6LCT - chains A and B of the 6 polymer chains in the assembly; structure by X-ray diffraction, 2.55 A resolution.

== Chain A (and B) ==
Protein: NtMOC1
Source organism: Nicotiana tabacum
Notes: chain B of this document is another copy of the same molecule, construct and numbering; everything in this record applies to it too
Amino-acid sequence (169 residues; numbered 105 to 273; the number before each row is that of its first residue):
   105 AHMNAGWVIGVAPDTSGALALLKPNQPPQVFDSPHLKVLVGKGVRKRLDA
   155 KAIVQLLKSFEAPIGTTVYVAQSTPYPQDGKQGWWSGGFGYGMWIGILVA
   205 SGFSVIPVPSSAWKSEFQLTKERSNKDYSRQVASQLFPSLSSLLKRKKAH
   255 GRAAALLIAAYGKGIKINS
Disordered / not traced: 105, 222-229, 273 (chain B: 105-109, 269-273)

== Chain A / chain B interface ==
Residue-residue contacts (45):
  Ala154(A) - Val203(B)
  Lys155(A) - Val203(B)
  Val158(A) - Ala204(B)  hydrophobic
  Ser177(A) - Trp189(B)  hydrogen bond
  Pro179(A) - Trp189(B)
  Pro181(A) - Lys185(B)  hydrogen bond (backbone-side chain)
  Lys185(A) - Pro181(B)  hydrogen bond (side chain-backbone)
  Lys185(A) - Trp188(B)
  Trp188(A) - Lys185(B)
  Trp188(A) - Trp189(B)
  Trp189(A) - Ser177(B)  hydrogen bond
  Trp189(A) - Trp188(B)
  Trp189(A) - Gly191(B)
  Trp189(A) - Gly192(B)
  Trp189(A) - Tyr195(B)  hydrophobic
  Gly191(A) - Trp189(B)
  Gly192(A) - Trp189(B)
  Gly192(A) - Gly192(B)
  Gly192(A) - Phe193(B)
  Phe193(A) - Gly192(B)
  Phe193(A) - Phe193(B)
  Phe193(A) - Tyr195(B)  hydrophobic
  Phe193(A) - Gly196(B)
  Tyr195(A) - Trp189(B)  hydrophobic
  Tyr195(A) - Phe193(B)  hydrophobic
  Gly196(A) - Phe193(B)
  Gly196(A) - Gly196(B)
  Gly196(A) - Met197(B)
  Met197(A) - Gly196(B)
  Met197(A) - Met197(B)
  Met197(A) - Ile199(B)  hydrophobic
  Met197(A) - Gly200(B)
  Ile199(A) - Met197(B)  hydrophobic
  Gly200(A) - Met197(B)
  Gly200(A) - Gly200(B)
  Gly200(A) - Ile201(B)
  Ile201(A) - Gly200(B)
  Ile201(A) - Ala204(B)
  Val203(A) - Ala154(B)
  Val203(A) - Lys155(B)
  Ala204(A) - Val158(B)  hydrophobic
  Ala204(A) - Ile201(B)
  Ala204(A) - Ala204(B)  hydrophobic
  Ala204(A) - Ser205(B)
  Ser205(A) - Ala204(B)
Other interface residues (no listed pair), chain A (22 interface residues in all): Gln186
Other interface residues (no listed pair), chain B (24 interface residues in all): Pro179, Gln182, Asp183, Gln186

== In short ==
Chain A and chain B form an interface of 22 and 24 residues respectively, with 4 hydrogen bonds. Polar
contacts include Ser177(A)-Trp189(B) and Pro181(A)-Lys185(B).
Chain A and chain B are both NtMOC1 (Nicotiana tabacum); the structure, Crystal structure of catalytic
inactive chloroplast resolvase NtMOC1 in complex with Holliday junction, was determined by X-ray diffraction
together with 6KVO and 6LCM from the same study.
